PDB entry 7VD6 | electron microscopy, 2.80 A resolution | chains 15 and 16 of the 11 polymer chains in the assembly

Chain 15:
Name: Chlorophyll a/b-binding protein
Organism: Chaetoceros gracilis
Reference sequence: A0A679BXP6 (A0A679BXP6_9STRA); numbering as in UniProt (aligned over 1-207)
Sequence (207 residues; row label = number of the first residue in the row):
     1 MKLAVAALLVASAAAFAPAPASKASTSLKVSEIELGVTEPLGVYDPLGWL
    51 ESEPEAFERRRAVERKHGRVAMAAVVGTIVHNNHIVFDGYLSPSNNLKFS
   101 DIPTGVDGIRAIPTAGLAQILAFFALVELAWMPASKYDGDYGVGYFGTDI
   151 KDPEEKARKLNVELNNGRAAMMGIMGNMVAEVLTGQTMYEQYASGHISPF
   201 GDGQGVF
Disordered / not traced: 1-30, 201-207
Ion coordination: chlorophyll a Mg site 1 near Glu64 (its only coordinating residue here); Chlorophyll c1 Mg site 1 near Gln119 (its only coordinating residue here); Chlorophyll c1 Mg site 2 near Glu128 (its only coordinating residue here); chlorophyll a Mg site 2 near Glu163 (its only coordinating residue here); Chlorophyll c1 Mg site 3 near Asn166 (its only coordinating residue here)
Ligand contacts:
  - Fucoxanthin (A86; (3S,3'S,5R,5'R,6S,6'R,8'R)-3,5'-dihydroxy-8-oxo-6',7'-didehydro-5,5',6,6',7,8-hexahydro-5,6-epoxy-beta,beta-caroten-3'- yl acetate), molecule 1: Pro40, Leu41, Asn165, Arg168, Ala169, Met172, Leu183
  - Fucoxanthin (A86), molecule 2: Tyr44, Pro46, Leu47, His67, Val70, Ala71, Ala74, Thr78, His81, Gly105, Val106, Gly108, Ile109, Met171, Met172, Ile174, Met175, Met178
  - Fucoxanthin (A86), molecule 3: Trp49, Glu53, Arg60, Met175, Val179, Val182, Leu183
  - Fucoxanthin (A86), molecule 4: Lys66, Arg69, Val70, Tyr90, Leu91, Pro93, Phe99, Ile120, Phe124, Val127, Glu128
  - Fucoxanthin (A86), molecule 5: Met72, Ala73, Val75, Val76, Ile79, Met132, Val143, Gly144, Tyr145, Phe146, Asn166, Ala169, Ala170, Gly173, Gly176, Asn177, Met188, Tyr192
  - Fucoxanthin (A86), molecule 6: Ile79, Asn82, Asn83, Tyr145, Phe146, Met188, Tyr189, Tyr192
  - Fucoxanthin (A86), molecule 7: Tyr189, Tyr192, Ala193, Ser194
  - Fucoxanthin / Chlorophyll c1: Val75, Val76, Ile79, Tyr145, Lys159, Val162, Asn166, Ala169
  - chlorophyll a (CLA), molecule 1: Ile33, Gly36, Val37, Gly42, Val43, Tyr44, Asp45, Leu47, Trp49, Leu50, Phe57, Arg60, Arg61, Val63, Glu64, His67, Arg168, Met171, Met172, Met175
  - chlorophyll a (CLA), molecule 2: Thr38, Glu39, Pro40, Arg158, Asn161, Val162, Asn165, Asn166, Ala169
  - chlorophyll a (CLA), molecule 3: Arg65, Arg69, Met72, Met132, Asp138, Gly139, Asp140, Tyr141, Gly142, Val143, Gly144, Tyr145, Thr148, Asp149, Ile150, Lys156, Lys159, Leu160, Val162, Glu163, Asn166
  - chlorophyll a (CLA), molecule 4: Ala73, Ala74, Val76, Gly77, Val80, His81, Ile85, Val86, Phe87, Leu91, Phe99, Ile102, Thr104, Gly108, Ile109, Ile112, Phe124
  - chlorophyll a (CLA), molecule 5: Val106, Asp107, Ile109, Arg110, Leu117, Met178, Val182
  - chlorophyll a (CLA), molecule 6: Phe123, Leu126, Ala130, Trp131, Met132
  - chlorophyll a (CLA), molecule 7: Ala169, Met172, Gly173, Met175, Gly176, Val179, Ala180, Leu183, Gln191, His196, Ile197, Ser198, Pro199, Phe200
  - Chlorophyll c1 (KC1), molecule 1: Arg59, Arg60, Val63, His67, Met175
  - Chlorophyll c1 (KC1), molecule 2: Arg59, Ala62, Val63, Lys66, His67, Val70, Leu121, Phe124, Ala125, Glu128, Leu129, Ala134, Ser135, Tyr137
  - Chlorophyll c1 (KC1), molecule 3: Leu91, Ser92, Pro93, Ser94, Asn95, Ile112, Pro113, Ala115, Gly116, Gln119, Ile120, Phe123
What the authors report for this chain:
  - binding site for chlorophyll a: Glu64, His81, Trp131, Glu163
  - binding site for 1,2-dipalmitoyl-phosphatidyl-glycerole: Ser94
  - binding site for Chlorophyll c1: His67, Gln119, Glu128, Asn166

Chain 16:
Name: Fcpb3, Fucoxanthin chlorophyll a/c-binding protein
Organism: Chaetoceros gracilis
Sequence (210 residues; each row starts with the number of its first residue):
     2 MKTAILAAMLGSAAAFVPAQQSKVSTSLAASELEDGIGAVAPLGYFDPLG
    52 YIKDEETFIRYRAVERKHGRVAMMAMLGTFVHNNGWTFDGYLSPSQGLKF
   102 SDIDSGIGGLFQVPPAGLAQIILLCGFVELAWWPASNLSGDYGVRLGTLN
   152 DWEEQPAKYYRQKNAELNNGRAAMMGILGTFTHEVITGQNFAEQAAAGHF
   202 SPFGDGQGFF
Disordered / not traced: 2-32
Ion coordination: chlorophyll a Mg site 1 near Glu66 (its only coordinating residue here); Chlorophyll c1 Mg site 1 near Gln121 (its only coordinating residue here); Chlorophyll c1 Mg site 2 near Glu130 (its only coordinating residue here); chlorophyll a Mg site 2 near Glu167 (its only coordinating residue here); Chlorophyll c1 Mg site 3 near Asn170 (its only coordinating residue here)
Ligand contacts:
  - Fucoxanthin (A86; (3S,3'S,5R,5'R,6S,6'R,8'R)-3,5'-dihydroxy-8-oxo-6',7'-didehydro-5,5',6,6',7,8-hexahydro-5,6-epoxy-beta,beta-caroten-3'- yl acetate), molecule 1: Phe47, Pro49, Leu50, Tyr52, His69, Val72, Ala73, Ala76, Thr80, His83, Gly107, Ile108, Gly110, Leu111, Met175, Met176, Ile178, Leu179, Phe182
  - Fucoxanthin (A86), molecule 2: Tyr62, Leu111, Phe112, Pro116, Leu119, Ala120, Ile123
  - Fucoxanthin (A86), molecule 3: Lys68, Arg71, Val72, Met75, Tyr92, Leu93, Pro95, Phe101, Ile122, Cys126, Val129, Glu130, Trp134
  - Fucoxanthin (A86), molecule 4: Phe81, Asn84, Asn85, Leu150, Arg162, Phe192, Ala193
  - Fucoxanthin (A86), molecule 5: Arg146, Leu147, Leu150
  - Fucoxanthin (A86), molecule 6: Ala193, Ala196, Ala197
  - Fucoxanthin / Chlorophyll c1: Met74, Met75, Met77, Leu78, Phe81, Trp133, Trp134, Val145, Leu147, Asn170, Ala173, Ala174, Gly177, Gly180, Thr181, His184, Phe192, Phe201
  - chlorophyll a (CLA), molecule 1: Gly39, Ala40, Leu44, Gly45, Tyr46, Phe47, Asp48, Tyr52, Ile53, Phe59, Tyr62, Arg63, Val65, Glu66, His69, Arg172, Met175, Met176, Leu179
  - chlorophyll a (CLA), molecule 2: Val41, Ala42, Pro43, Arg162, Asn165, Ala166, Asn169, Asn170, Ala173
  - chlorophyll a (CLA), molecule 3: Arg71, Met74, Met75, Leu78, Trp134, Gly141, Asp142, Tyr143, Gly144, Val145, Arg146, Leu147, Asn151, Trp153, Gln163, Lys164, Ala166, Glu167, Asn170
  - chlorophyll a (CLA), molecule 4: Met75, Ala76, Leu78, Gly79, Val82, His83, Trp87, Thr88, Phe89, Leu93, Phe101, Ile104, Asp105, Gly110, Leu111, Val114, Ile122
  - chlorophyll a (CLA), molecule 5: Leu125, Phe128, Val129, Ala132, Trp133, Trp134, Tyr143
  - chlorophyll a (CLA), molecule 6: Gln156, Ala158, Lys159
  - chlorophyll a (CLA), molecule 7: Met176, Gly177, Leu179, Gly180, Thr183, His184, Ile187, Thr188, Gln195, His200, Phe201, Ser202, Pro203, Phe204
  - Diadinoxanthin (DD6; (3S,3'R,5R,6S,7cis)-7',8'-didehydro-5,6-dihydro-5,6-epoxy-beta,beta-carotene-3,3'-diol): Val41, Pro43, Leu44, Asn169, Arg172, Ala173, Met176, Ile187, Phe210
  - Chlorophyll c1 (KC1), molecule 1: Arg61, Tyr62, Val65, His69, Leu179
  - Chlorophyll c1 (KC1), molecule 2: Arg61, Ala64, Val65, Lys68, His69, Val72, Ile123, Cys126, Gly127, Glu130, Leu131, Ala136, Ser137, Leu139
  - Chlorophyll c1 (KC1), molecule 3: Leu78, Phe81, Arg162, Gln163, Ala166, Asn170, Ala173
  - Chlorophyll c1 (KC1), molecule 4: Leu93, Ser94, Pro95, Ser96, Gln97, Val114, Pro115, Ala117, Gly118, Gln121, Ile122, Leu125
  - dodecyl-alpha-D-maltoside (LMU): Gly199, Ser202, Phe204
What the authors report for this chain:
  - binding site for chlorophyll a: Glu66, His83, Phe128, Trp133, Glu167, His184, Phe211
  - binding site for Chlorophyll c1: His69, Gln121, Glu130, Asn170

How chain 15 and chain 16 interact:
Residue-residue contacts (7):
  Lys151(15) - Glu154(16)
  Lys151(15) - Glu155(16)  salt bridge
  Glu155(15) - Arg146(16)
  Glu155(15) - Gly148(16)
  Arg158(15) - Gly144(16)  hydrogen bond (side chain-backbone)
  Arg158(15) - Arg146(16)
  Lys159(15) - Arg146(16)  hydrogen bond (side chain-backbone)
Also at the interface, not in a pair above, chain 15 (5 interface residues in all): Asp152
Also at the interface, not in a pair above, chain 16 (6 interface residues in all): Asp152

Summary:
5 residues of chain 15 and 6 residues of chain 16 are in contact, with 2 hydrogen bonds and 1 salt bridge.
Polar contacts include Lys151(15)-Glu155(16), Arg158(15)-Gly144(16) and Lys159(15)-Arg146(16). The paper
reports a binding site for chlorophyll a at Glu64(15), His81(15) and Glu66(16) among others; a binding site
for Chlorophyll c1 at His67(15), Gln119(15) and His69(16) among others.
Chain 15 is Chlorophyll a/b-binding protein and chain 16 is Fcpb3, Fucoxanthin chlorophyll a/c-binding
protein, both from Chaetoceros gracilis; the structure, Structure of S1M1-type FCPII complex from diatom, was
determined by electron microscopy.
